Entry 8P4O (electron microscopy, 3.04 A resolution); this record covers chains E and 1 of the 15 polymer chains in the assembly.

[Chain E]
Protein: Chaperonin GroEL
Organism: Escherichia coli
Notes: EC 5.6.1.7
UniProtKB: P0A6F5 (CH60_ECOLI); residues 2-548 here = UniProt positions 2-548
Chain sequence (547 residues; each row starts with the number of its first residue):
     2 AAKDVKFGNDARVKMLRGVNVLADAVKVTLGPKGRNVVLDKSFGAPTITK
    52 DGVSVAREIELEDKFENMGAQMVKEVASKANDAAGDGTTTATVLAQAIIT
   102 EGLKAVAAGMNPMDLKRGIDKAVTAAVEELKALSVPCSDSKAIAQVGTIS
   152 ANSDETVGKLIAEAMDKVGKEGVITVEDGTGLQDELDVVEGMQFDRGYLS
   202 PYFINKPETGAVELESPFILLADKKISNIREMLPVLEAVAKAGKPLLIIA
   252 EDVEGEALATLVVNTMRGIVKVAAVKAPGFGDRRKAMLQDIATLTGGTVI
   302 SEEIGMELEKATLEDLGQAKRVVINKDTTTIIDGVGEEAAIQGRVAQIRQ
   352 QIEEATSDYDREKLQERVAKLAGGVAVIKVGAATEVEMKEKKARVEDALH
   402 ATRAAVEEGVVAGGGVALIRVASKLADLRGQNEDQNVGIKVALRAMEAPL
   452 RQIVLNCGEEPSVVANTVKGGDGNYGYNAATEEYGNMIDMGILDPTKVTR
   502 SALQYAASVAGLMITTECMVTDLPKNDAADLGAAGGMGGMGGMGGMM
Not modelled in the structure: 526-548
Bound ions: K+: Thr30, Lys51, Thr90 (together with ADP)
Ligand contacts: ADP / beryllium trifluoride: Thr30, Leu31, Gly32, Pro33, Lys51, Asp52, Gly53, Gly86, Asp87, Gly88, Thr89, Thr90, Thr91, Ile150, Asp398, Gly414, Gly415, Gly416, Ile454, Tyr478, Asn479, Ala480, Ala481, Ile493, Asp495

[Chain 1]
Protein: S-adenosylmethionine synthase
Organism: Escherichia coli
Notes: EC 2.5.1.6
UniProtKB: P0A817 (METK_ECOLI); residues 1-384 here = UniProt positions 1-384
Chain sequence (384 residues; numbered 1 to 384; the number before each row is that of its first residue):
     1 MAKHLFTSESVSEGHPDKIADQISDAVLDAILEQDPKARVACETYVKTGM
    51 VLVGGEITTSAWVDIEEITRNTVREIGYVHSDMGFDANSCAVLSAIGKQS
   101 PDINQGVDRADPLEQGAGDQGLMFGYATNETDVLMPAPITYAHRLVQRQA
   151 EVRKNGTLPWLRPDAKSQVTFQYDDGKIVGIDAVVLSTQHSEEIDQKSLQ
   201 EAVMEEIIKPILPAEWLTSATKFFINPTGRFVIGGPMGDCGLTGRKIIVD
   251 TYGGMARHGGGAFSGKDPSKVDRSAAYAARYVAKNIVAAGLADRCEIQVS
   301 YAIGVAEPTSIMVETFGTEKVPSEQLTLLVREFFDLRPYGLIQMLDLLHP
   351 IYKETAAYGHFGREHFPWEKTDKAQLLRDAAGLK
Not modelled in the structure: 1-3, 383-384
Curated features (UniProtKB/Swiss-Prot):
  - region: Gln99 to Arg109 (Flexible loop)
  - binding site (ATP): His15, Asp164 to Lys166, Arg230, Phe231, Asp239, Arg245, Lys246, Ala262, Lys266
  - binding site (Mg(2+)): Asp17
  - binding site (K(+)): Glu43
  - binding site (L-methionine): Glu56, Gln99, Asp239, Lys270
  - modified residue: Lys3 (N6-acetyllysine)
From the paper describing this entry:
  - conformationally variable residues (loop rearrangement): Gly97 to Asp111

[Chain E / chain 1 interface]
Contacting residue pairs (7; chain E residue first):
  Phe44(E) with Glu314(1); Phe316(1), hydrophobic; Gly317(1)
  Gly280(E) with Asp379(1)
  Phe281(E) with Gln375(1); Asp379(1)
  Tyr360(E) with Ala380(1), hydrogen bond (side chain-backbone)
Also at the interface, not in a pair above, chain 1 (7 interface residues in all): Leu376
From the paper, about this interface:
  - interface residues, chain E: Tyr360(E)

[In short]
Chain E and chain 1 form an interface of 4 and 7 residues respectively, with 1 hydrogen bond. Its one
hydrogen-bonded contact is Tyr360(E)-Ala380(1). Ligands of chain E: ADP / beryllium trifluoride. From the
paper: the interface residue Tyr360(E); conformational variability at Gly97(1).
Here chain E is Chaperonin GroEL and chain 1 is S-adenosylmethionine synthase, both from Escherichia coli.
Entry 8P4O (CryoEM structure of a GroEL7-GroES7 cage with encapsulated ordered substrate MetK in the presence
of ADP-BeFx) was determined by electron microscopy (same publication as 8P4M, 8P4N, 8P4R, 8QXS, 8QXT, 8QXU and
8QXV).
